5N8E - chains A and H of the 7 polymer chains in the assembly; structure by X-ray diffraction, 1.10 A resolution.

== Chain A ==
Molecule: Streptavidin
From: Streptomyces avidinii
Reference sequence: P22629 (SAV_STRAV); residues -23 to 159 here correspond to UniProt positions 1-183 (UniProt number = residue number + 24)
Amino-acid sequence (183 residues; row label = number of the first residue in the row; numbers below 1 keep their minus sign (Met-23 is residue -23)):
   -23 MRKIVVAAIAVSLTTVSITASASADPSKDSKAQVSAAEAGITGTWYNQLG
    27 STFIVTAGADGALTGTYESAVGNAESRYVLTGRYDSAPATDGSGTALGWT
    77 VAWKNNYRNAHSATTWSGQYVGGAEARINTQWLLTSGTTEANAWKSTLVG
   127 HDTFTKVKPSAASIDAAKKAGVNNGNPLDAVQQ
Not modelled in the structure: -23 to 15, 135-159
UniProt features mapped onto this chain:
  - motif: Arg59 to Asp61 (Cell attachment site)
  - binding site (biotin): Tyr43, Tyr54, Trp92, Trp108, Trp120

== Chain H ==
Molecule: Arg-asp-pro-ala-pro-ala-trp-ala-his-gly-gly-gly-NH2
Amino-acid sequence (13 residues; row label = number of the first residue in the row):
     1 RDPAPAWAHGGGX
Not modelled in the structure: 1
Modified / non-standard residues: NH2 (amino group) at position 13

== Chain A / chain H interface ==
Pairs across the interface - 30 pairs, chain A then chain H:
  Asn23(A) with Trp7(H), hydrogen bond (side chain-backbone)
  Leu25(A) with Trp7(H)
  Ser27(A) with Trp7(H), hydrogen bond (side chain-backbone)
  Tyr43(A) with Trp7(H); Ala8(H), hydrogen bond (side chain-backbone)
  Glu44(A) with Trp7(H)
  Ser45(A) with Trp7(H)
  Ser52(A) with Trp7(H)
  Trp79(A) with Ala4(H); Pro5(H); Ala8(H), hydrophobic; His9(H)
  Ala86(A) with Pro3(H)
  Ser88(A) with Pro3(H), hydrogen bond (side chain-backbone); Ala4(H)
  Thr90(A) with His9(H), hydrogen bond
  Trp92(A) with Ala8(H)
  Trp108(A) with His9(H); Gly11(H)
  Leu110(A) with Ala4(H), hydrophobic; His9(H)
  Ser112(A) with Pro3(H)
  Leu124(A) with Pro3(H), hydrophobic
  Val125(A) with Gly12(H)
  Gly126(A) with Gly11(H); Gly12(H)
  His127(A) with Gly10(H); Gly11(H), hydrogen bond (backbone-backbone); NH2_13(H), hydrogen bond (side chain-backbone)
  Asp128(A) with Gly10(H), hydrogen bond (side chain-backbone)
Also at the interface, not in a pair above, chain A (21 interface residues in all): Tyr54

== In short ==
21 residues of chain A face 10 of chain H across their interface, with 8 hydrogen bonds. Polar contacts
include Asn23(A)-Trp7(H), Ser27(A)-Trp7(H) and Tyr43(A)-Ala8(H). UniProt lists 5 biotin-binding residues on
chain A.
Here chain A is Streptavidin (Streptomyces avidinii) and chain H is
Arg-asp-pro-ala-pro-ala-trp-ala-his-gly-gly-gly-NH2. Entry 5N8E (Crystal structure of streptavidin with
peptide rdpapawahggg) was determined by X-ray diffraction (same publication as 5N7X, 5N89, 5N8B and 5N99).
